PDB entry 6PCQ | electron microscopy, 2.60 A resolution | chains I and M of the 7 polymer chains in the assembly

== Chain I ==
Molecule: 23S ribosomal RNA
Organism: Escherichia coli
Sequence (2904 nucleotides; each row starts with the number of its first residue):
     1 GGUUAAGCGA CUAAGCGUAC ACGGUGGAUG CCCUGGCAGU CAGAGGCGAU GAAGGACGUG
    61 CUAAUCUGCG AUAAGCGUCG GUAAGGUGAU AUGAACCGUU AUAACCGGCG AUUUCCGAAU
   121 GGGGAAACCC AGUGUGUUUC GACACACUAU CAUUAACUGA AUCCAUAGGU UAAUGAGGCG
   181 AACCGGGGGA ACUGAAACAU CUAAGUACCC CGAGGAAAAG AAAUCAACCG AGAUUCCCCC
   241 AGUAGCGGCG AGCGAACGGG GAGCAGCCCA GAGCCUGAAU CAGUGUGUGU GUUAGUGGAA
   301 GCGUCUGGAA AGGCGCGCGA UACAGGGUGA CAGCCCCGUA CACAAAAAUG CACAUGCUGU
   361 GAGCUCGAUG AGUAGGGCGG GACACGUGGU AUCCUGUCUG AAUAUGGGGG GACCAUCCUC
   421 CAAGGCUAAA UACUCCUGAC UGACCGAUAG UGAACCAGUA CCGUGAGGGA AAGGCGAAAA
   481 GAACCCCGGC GAGGGGAGUG AAAAAGAACC UGAAACCGUG UACGUACAAG CAGUGGGAGC
   541 ACGCUUAGGC GUGUGACUGC GUACCUUUUG UAUAAUGGGU CAGCGACUUA UAUUCUGUAG
   601 CAAGGUUAAC CGAAUAGGGG AGCCGAAGGG AAACCGAGUC UUAACUGGGC GUUAAGUUGC
   661 AGGGUAUAGA CCCGAAACCC GGUGAUCUAG CCAUGGGCAG GUUGAAGGUU GGGUAACACU
   721 AACUGGAGGA CCGAACCGAC UAAUGUUGAA AAAUUAGCGG AUGACUUGUG GCUGGGGGUG
   781 AAAGGCCAAU CAAACCGGGA GAUAGCUGGU UCUCCCCGAA AGCUAUUUAG GUAGCGCCUC
   841 GUGAAUUCAU CUCCGGGGGU AGAGCACUGU UUCGGCAAGG GGGUCAUCCC GACUUACCAA
   901 CCCGAUGCAA ACUGCGAAUA CCGGAGAAUG UUAUCACGGG AGACACACGG CGGGUGCUAA
   961 CGUCCGUCGU GAAGAGGGAA ACAACCCAGA CCGCCAGCUA AGGUCCCAAA GUCAUGGUUA
  1021 AGUGGGAAAC GAUGUGGGAA GGCCCAGACA GCCAGGAUGU UGGCUUAGAA GCAGCCAUCA
  1081 UUUAAAGAAA GCGUAAUAGC UCACUGGUCG AGUCGGCCUG CGCGGAAGAU GUAACGGGGC
  1141 UAAACCAUGC ACCGAAGCUG CGGCAGCGAC GCUUAUGCGU UGUUGGGUAG GGGAGCGUUC
  1201 UGUAAGCCUG CGAAGGUGUG CUGUGAGGCA UGCUGGAGGU AUCAGAAGUG CGAAUGCUGA
  1261 CAUAAGUAAC GAUAAAGCGG GUGAAAAGCC CGCUCGCCGG AAGACCAAGG GUUCCUGUCC
  1321 AACGUUAAUC GGGGCAGGGU GAGUCGACCC CUAAGGCGAG GCCGAAAGGC GUAGUCGAUG
  1381 GGAAACAGGU UAAUAUUCCU GUACUUGGUG UUACUGCGAA GGGGGGACGG AGAAGGCUAU
  1441 GUUGGCCGGG CGACGGUUGU CCCGGUUUAA GCGUGUAGGC UGGUUUUCCA GGCAAAUCCG
  1501 GAAAAUCAAG GCUGAGGCGU GAUGACGAGG CACUACGGUG CUGAAGCAAC AAAUGCCCUG
  1561 CUUCCAGGAA AAGCCUCUAA GCAUCAGGUA ACAUCAAAUC GUACCCCAAA CCGACACAGG
  1621 UGGUCAGGUA GAGAAUACCA AGGCGCUUGA GAGAACUCGG GUGAAGGAAC UAGGCAAAAU
  1681 GGUGCCGUAA CUUCGGGAGA AGGCACGCUG AUAUGUAGGU GAGGUCCCUC GCGGAUGGAG
  1741 CUGAAAUCAG UCGAAGAUAC CAGCUGGCUG CAACUGUUUA UUAAAAACAC AGCACUGUGC
  1801 AAACACGAAA GUGGACGUAU ACGGUGUGAC GCCUGCCCGG UGCCGGAAGG UUAAUUGAUG
  1861 GGGUUAGCGC AAGCGAAGCU CUUGAUCGAA GCCCCGGUAA ACGGCGGCCG UAACXAUAAC
  1921 GGUCCUAAGG UAGCGAAAUU CCUUGUCGGG UAAGUUCCGA CXUGCACGAA UGGCGUAAUG
  1981 AUGGCCAGGC UGUCUCCACC CGAGACUCAG UGAAAUUGAA CUCGCUGUGA AGAUGCAGUG
  2041 UACCCGCGGC AAGACGGAAA GACCCCGUXA ACCUUUACUA UAGCUUGACA CUGAACAUUG
  2101 AGCCUUGAUG UGUAGGAUAG GUGGGAGGCU UUGAAGUGUG GACGCCAGUC UGCAUGGAGC
  2161 CGACCUUGAA AUACCACCCU UUAAUGUUUG AUGUUCUAAC GUUGACCCGU AAUCCGGGUU
  2221 GCGGACAGUG UCUGGUGGGU AGUUUGACUG GGGCGGUCUC CUCCUAAAGA GUAACGGAGG
  2281 AGCACGAAGG UUGGCUAAUC CUGGUCGGAC AUCAGGAGGU UAGUGCAAUG GCAUAAGCCA
  2341 GCUUGACUGC GAGCGUGACG GCGCGAGCAG GUGCGAAAGC AGGUCAUAGU GAUCCGGUGG
  2401 UUCUGAAUGG AAGGGCCAUC GCUCAACGGA UAAAAGGUAC UCCGGGGAUA ACAGGCUGAU
  2461 ACCGCCCAAG AGUUCAUAUC GACGGCGGUG UUUGGCACCU CGAUGUCGGC UCAUCACAUC
  2521 CUGGGGCUGA AGUAGGUCCC AAGGGUAUGG CUGUUCGCCA UUUAAAGUGG UACGCGAGCU
  2581 GGGUUUAGAA CGUCGUGAGA CAGUUCGGUC CCUAUCUGCC GUGGGCGCUG GAGAACUGAG
  2641 GGGGGCUGCU CCUAGUACGA GAGGACCGGA GUGGACGCAU CACUGGUGUU CGGGUUGUCA
  2701 UGCCAAUGGC ACUGCCCGGU AGCUAAAUGC GGAAGAGAUA AGUGCUGAAA GCAUCUAAGC
  2761 ACGAAACUUG CCCCGAGAUG AGUUCUCCCU GACCCUUUAA GGGUCCUGAA GGAACGUUGA
  2821 AGACGACGAC GUUGAUAGGC CGGGUGUGUA AGCGCAGCGA UGCGUUGAGC UAACCGGUAC
  2881 UAAUGAACCG UGAGGCUUAA CCUU
Disordered / not traced: 886-891, 2030
Modified / non-standard residues: 1MG (1N-methylguanosine-5'-monophosphate) at position 745, PSU (pseudouridine-5'-monophosphate) at position 746, 5MU (5-methyluridine 5'-monophosphate) at position 747, PSU (pseudouridine-5'-monophosphate) at position 955, 6MZ (N6-methyladenosine-5'-monophosphate) at position 1618, 2MG (2N-methylguanosine-5'-monophosphate) at position 1835, PSU (pseudouridine-5'-monophosphate) at position 1911, 3TD ((1S)-1,4-anhydro-1-(3-methyl-2,4-dioxo-1,2,3,4-tetrahydropyrimidin-5-yl)-5-O-phosphono-D-ribitol) at position 1915, PSU (pseudouridine-5'-monophosphate) at position 1917, 5MU (5-methyluridine 5'-monophosphate) at position 1939, 5MC (5-methylcytidine-5'-monophosphate) at position 1962, G7M (N7-methyl-guanosine-5'-monophosphate) at position 2069, OMG (o2'-methylguanosine-5'-monophosphate) at position 2251, 2MG (2N-methylguanosine-5'-monophosphate) at position 2445, PSU (pseudouridine-5'-monophosphate) at position 2457, OMC (o2'-methylycytidine-5'-monophosphate) at position 2498, 2MA (2-methyladenosine-5'-monophosphate) at position 2503, PSU (pseudouridine-5'-monophosphate) at position 2504, OMU (o2'-methyluridine 5'-monophosphate) at position 2552, PSU (pseudouridine-5'-monophosphate) at position 2580, PSU (pseudouridine-5'-monophosphate) at position 2605
Covalently attached groups: covalent link PSU_1911-A1918
Small-molecule neighbours: O8J ((3R,4R,5E,10E,12E,14S,26aR)-14-hydroxy-4,12-dimethyl-3-(propan-2-yl)-8,9,14,15,24,25,26,26a-octahydro-1H,3H,22H-21,18-(azeno)pyrrolo[2,1-c][1,8,4,19]dioxadiazacyclotetracosine-1,7,16,22(4H,17H)-tetrone): G2061, A2062, C2063, A2439, A2451, C2452, 2MA_2503, PSU_2504, G2505, U2585
From the paper describing this entry:
  - binding site for O8J: U2585

== Chain M ==
Molecule: 50S ribosomal protein L4
Organism: Escherichia coli
Reference sequence: D7Z9F6 (D7Z9F6_ECOLX); residue numbers follow UniProt; this construct covers 1-201
Sequence (201 residues; numbered 1 to 201; the number before each row is that of its first residue):
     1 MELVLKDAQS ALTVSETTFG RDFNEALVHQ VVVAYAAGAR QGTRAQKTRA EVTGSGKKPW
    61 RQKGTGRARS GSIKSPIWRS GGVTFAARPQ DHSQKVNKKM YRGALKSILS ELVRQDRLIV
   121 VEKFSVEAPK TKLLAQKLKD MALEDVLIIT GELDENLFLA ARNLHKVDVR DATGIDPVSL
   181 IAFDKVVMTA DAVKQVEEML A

== How chain I and chain M interact ==
Residue-residue contacts (146):
  C37(I) with Ala45(M), hydrogen bond to the sugar
  A38(I) with Gln41(M), base contact; Thr43(M), base contact; Arg44(M), sugar contact; Ala45(M), sugar contact; Pro89(M), sugar contact
  G39(I) with Thr43(M), sugar contact
  G319(I) with Lys132(M), phosphate contact; Asn163(M), base contact
  A320(I) with Lys130(M), phosphate contact; Thr131(M), hydrogen bond to the base; Asn163(M), hydrogen bond to the base; Leu164(M), base contact
  U321(I) with Pro129(M), phosphate contact; Lys130(M), phosphate contact; Thr131(M), hydrogen bond to the phosphate; Leu159(M), sugar contact; Arg162(M), phosphate contact
  A322(I) with Arg162(M), salt bridge to the phosphate; Asn163(M), phosphate contact
  C323(I) with Asn163(M), hydrogen bond to the base
  A340(I) with Arg162(M), hydrogen bond to the sugar
  U441(I) with Gln41(M), hydrogen bond to the sugar
  G442(I) with Gln41(M), hydrogen bond to the sugar; Thr43(M), hydrogen bond to the base
  A443(I) with Ala36(M), base contact; Ala37(M), base contact; Arg40(M), base contact; Gln41(M), hydrogen bond to the phosphate
  C444(I) with Arg40(M), salt bridge to the phosphate; Thr43(M), sugar contact; Arg44(M), salt bridge to the phosphate
  U448(I) with Arg79(M), hydrogen bond to the sugar
  A449(I) with Arg79(M), phosphate contact; Ser80(M), hydrogen bond to the phosphate
  G450(I) with Val83(M), phosphate contact
  U451(I) with Lys47(M), salt bridge to the phosphate
  G452(I) with Lys47(M), phosphate contact; Val52(M), phosphate contact; Thr53(M), hydrogen bond to the base
  G458(I) with Thr53(M), base contact
  G468(I) with Ser55(M), phosphate contact
  G469(I) with Gly54(M), phosphate contact; Ser55(M), hydrogen bond to the phosphate
  A471(I) with Arg79(M), salt bridge to the phosphate
  A472(I) with Arg79(M), salt bridge to the phosphate
  C587(I) with Phe85(M), sugar contact
  U588(I) with Phe85(M), base contact
  U589(I) with Gln90(M), phosphate contact
  A590(I) with Gln90(M), phosphate contact
  A599(I) with Asn24(M), phosphate contact; Leu27(M), sugar contact; Met100(M), base contact
  G600(I) with Asn24(M), hydrogen bond to the phosphate; Leu27(M), sugar contact; Met100(M), sugar contact
  C601(I) with Lys99(M), hydrogen bond to the sugar
  G605(I) with Lys99(M), salt bridge to the phosphate
  U606(I) with Lys95(M), hydrogen bond to the sugar; Lys99(M), salt bridge to the phosphate
  U607(I) with Lys95(M), phosphate contact; Asn97(M), phosphate contact; Lys98(M), hydrogen bond to the phosphate
  U615(I) with Ala34(M), base contact; Tyr35(M), stacking on the base; Gly38(M), base contact; Ala39(M), base contact
  A616(I) with Tyr101(M), phosphate contact; Thr173(M), base contact
  G617(I) with Arg102(M), salt bridge to the phosphate
  G618(I) with Lys98(M), salt bridge to the phosphate; Arg102(M), salt bridge to the phosphate
  G619(I) with Lys98(M), hydrogen bond to the base
  G620(I) with Lys98(M), base contact
  U658(I) with Lys95(M), hydrogen bond to the phosphate; Asn97(M), hydrogen bond to the base
  G659(I) with Gln30(M), hydrogen bond to the base; Lys95(M), salt bridge to the phosphate; Asn97(M), sugar contact
  C660(I) with Gln30(M), hydrogen bond to the sugar; Gln94(M), sugar contact; Lys95(M), phosphate contact
  C671(I) with Phe85(M), sugar contact
  C672(I) with Pro76(M), phosphate contact; Thr84(M), sugar contact
  C673(I) with Arg49(M), salt bridge to the phosphate; Ser75(M), hydrogen bond to the phosphate; Pro76(M), phosphate contact; Ile77(M), sugar contact
  G674(I) with Arg49(M), salt bridge to the phosphate; Lys58(M), phosphate contact; Gln62(M), hydrogen bond to the sugar; Arg69(M), sugar contact; Ser70(M), phosphate contact; Gly71(M), sugar contact; Ser72(M), phosphate contact
  A675(I) with Lys58(M), salt bridge to the phosphate; Gln62(M), sugar contact; Ser70(M), phosphate contact; Gly71(M), phosphate contact
  A676(I) with Lys58(M), phosphate contact
  C796(I) with Lys57(M), salt bridge to the phosphate
  G797(I) with Ser55(M), hydrogen bond to the phosphate; Lys57(M), phosphate contact
  G798(I) with Gly54(M), phosphate contact; Ser55(M), phosphate contact; Gly56(M), hydrogen bond to the phosphate
  G801(I) with Thr48(M), base contact; Arg49(M), hydrogen bond to the sugar; Ala50(M), phosphate contact; Thr84(M), base contact
  U807(I) with Arg69(M), hydrogen bond to the base
  A1205(I) with His165(M), salt bridge to the phosphate
  A1244(I) with His29(M), hydrogen bond to the sugar
  G1245(I) with His29(M), phosphate contact
  A1246(I) with Arg40(M), hydrogen bond to the sugar
  G1248(I) with Arg44(M), salt bridge to the phosphate; Gln46(M), base contact; Val83(M), base contact
  A1254(I) with Ile77(M), base contact
  U1255(I) with Arg67(M), base contact; Ala68(M), base contact; Arg69(M), base contact
  G1256(I) with Ala68(M), phosphate contact; Ile77(M), base contact
  C1257(I) with Arg67(M), salt bridge to the phosphate; Ala68(M), phosphate contact; Ile77(M), sugar contact; Trp78(M), sugar contact; Arg79(M), hydrogen bond to the sugar
  U1258(I) with Arg67(M), salt bridge to the phosphate; Arg79(M), sugar contact
  A2059(I) with Gly64(M), sugar contact; Gly66(M), phosphate contact
  A2060(I) with Lys63(M), hydrogen bond to the sugar; Gly64(M), phosphate contact; Thr65(M), phosphate contact; Gly66(M), phosphate contact; Arg69(M), base contact
  G2061(I) with Lys63(M), salt bridge to the phosphate
  C2443(I) with Gln62(M), phosphate contact; Lys63(M), phosphate contact
  G2444(I) with Gln62(M), hydrogen bond to the phosphate; Lys63(M), salt bridge to the phosphate; Arg69(M), hydrogen bond to the phosphate
  2MG_2445(I) with Arg69(M), salt bridge to the phosphate
Also at the interface, not in a pair above, chain I (74 interface residues in all): A470, C584, G585, A586, G669
Also at the interface, not in a pair above, chain M (74 interface residues in all): Ala26, Val33, Gly42, Ile73, Lys74, Gly81, Val96

== Summary ==
The chain I/chain M interface involves 74 residues from each chain; the contacts include 35 hydrogen bonds, 23
salt bridges and 1 aromatic stacking contact. Polar pairs include A320(I)-Thr131(M), A320(I)-Asn163(M) and
C323(I)-Asn163(M). Bound to chain I: compound O8J. From the paper: a binding site for O8J at U2585(I).
Here chain I is 23S ribosomal RNA and chain M is 50S ribosomal protein L4, both from Escherichia coli. Entry
6PCQ (E. coli 50S ribosome bound to VM2) was determined by electron microscopy, deposited together with 6PC5,
6PC6, 6PC7, 6PC8, 6PCH, 6PCR and 3 further entries.
